Entry 2B2V (X-ray diffraction, 2.65 A resolution); this record covers chains A and B of the 4 polymer chains in the assembly.

Chain A (and B):
Protein: Chromodomain-helicase-DNA-binding protein 1
Source organism: Homo sapiens
Notes: chain B of this document is another copy of the same molecule, construct and numbering; everything in this record applies to it too
UniProtKB: O14646 (CHD1_HUMAN); residues 10-185 here correspond to UniProt positions 268-443 (UniProt number = residue number + 258)
Amino-acid sequence (187 residues; each row starts with the number of its first residue):
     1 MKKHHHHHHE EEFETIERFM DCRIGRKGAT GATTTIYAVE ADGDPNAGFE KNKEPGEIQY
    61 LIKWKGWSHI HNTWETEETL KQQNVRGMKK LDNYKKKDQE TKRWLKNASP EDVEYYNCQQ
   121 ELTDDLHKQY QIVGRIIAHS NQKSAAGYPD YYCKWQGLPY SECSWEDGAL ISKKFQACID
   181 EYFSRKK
Disordered / not traced: 1-11, 187 (chain B: 1-12, 144-146, 186-187)
Construct notes: cloning artifact (1-3, 186-187); expression tag (4-9)

Interface between chain A and chain B:
Pairs across the interface (33):
  Arg-18(A) / Glu-162(B)  salt bridge
  Lys-65(A) / Lys-90(B)
  Lys-97(A) / Tyr-152(B)
  Lys-97(A) / Ser-161(B)
  Lys-97(A) / Cys-163(B)
  Glu-100(A) / Tyr-152(B)
  Glu-100(A) / Trp-165(B)  hydrogen bond
  Trp-104(A) / Ala-138(B)
  Trp-104(A) / Trp-165(B)
  Asp-112(A) / Arg-135(B)  salt bridge
  Tyr-115(A) / Gly-134(B)  hydrogen bond (side chain-backbone)
  Tyr-115(A) / Arg-135(B)
  Tyr-115(A) / Tyr-160(B)
  Tyr-116(A) / Tyr-160(B)  hydrophobic
  Gln-119(A) / Lys-154(B)  hydrogen bond
  Gln-120(A) / Pro-159(B)
  Gln-120(A) / Tyr-160(B)  hydrogen bond (side chain-backbone)
  Thr-123(A) / Leu-158(B)
  Thr-123(A) / Pro-159(B)
  His-127(A) / Pro-159(B)
  Gly-134(A) / Tyr-115(B)  hydrogen bond (backbone-side chain)
  Arg-135(A) / Tyr-115(B)
  Tyr-152(A) / Lys-97(B)  hydrogen bond
  Lys-154(A) / Gln-119(B)
  Pro-159(A) / Gln-120(B)
  Pro-159(A) / Thr-123(B)
  Tyr-160(A) / Tyr-115(B)
  Tyr-160(A) / Tyr-116(B)  hydrogen bond (side chain-backbone)
  Tyr-160(A) / Gln-120(B)  hydrogen bond (backbone-side chain)
  Ser-161(A) / Lys-97(B)  hydrogen bond (backbone-side chain)
  Glu-162(A) / Arg-18(B)  salt bridge
  Cys-163(A) / Lys-97(B)  hydrogen bond (backbone-side chain)
  Arg-185(A) / Glu-111(B)
Also at the interface, not in a pair above, chain A (29 interface residues in all): Tyr-94, Thr-101, Leu-105, Glu-111, Ile-137, Gln-156, Leu-158
Also at the interface, not in a pair above, chain B (27 interface residues in all): Lys-89, Tyr-94, Trp-104, Asp-112, His-127, Ile-137

Summary:
Chain A and chain B form an interface of 29 and 27 residues respectively; the contacts include 10 hydrogen
bonds and 3 salt bridges. Polar contacts include Arg-18(A)/Glu-162(B), Asp-112(A)/Arg-135(B) and
Glu-100(A)/Trp-165(B).
Chain A and chain B are both Chromodomain-helicase-DNA-binding protein 1 (Homo sapiens); the structure,
Crystal structure analysis of human CHD1 chromodomains 1 and 2 bound to histone H3 resi 1-15 ..., was
determined by X-ray diffraction (same publication as 2B2T, 2B2U, 2B2W and 2B2Y).
